8UV4 - chains B and L of the 12 polymer chains in the assembly; structure by electron microscopy, 3.20 A resolution.

[Chain B (and L)]
Molecule: CTP synthase
Organism: Mycobacterium tuberculosis
Notes: chain L of this document is another copy of the same molecule, construct and numbering; everything in this record applies to it too
UniProtKB: A0A045H225 (A0A045H225_MYCTX); residue numbers follow UniProt; this construct covers 1-586
Sequence (592 residues; each row starts with the number of its first residue):
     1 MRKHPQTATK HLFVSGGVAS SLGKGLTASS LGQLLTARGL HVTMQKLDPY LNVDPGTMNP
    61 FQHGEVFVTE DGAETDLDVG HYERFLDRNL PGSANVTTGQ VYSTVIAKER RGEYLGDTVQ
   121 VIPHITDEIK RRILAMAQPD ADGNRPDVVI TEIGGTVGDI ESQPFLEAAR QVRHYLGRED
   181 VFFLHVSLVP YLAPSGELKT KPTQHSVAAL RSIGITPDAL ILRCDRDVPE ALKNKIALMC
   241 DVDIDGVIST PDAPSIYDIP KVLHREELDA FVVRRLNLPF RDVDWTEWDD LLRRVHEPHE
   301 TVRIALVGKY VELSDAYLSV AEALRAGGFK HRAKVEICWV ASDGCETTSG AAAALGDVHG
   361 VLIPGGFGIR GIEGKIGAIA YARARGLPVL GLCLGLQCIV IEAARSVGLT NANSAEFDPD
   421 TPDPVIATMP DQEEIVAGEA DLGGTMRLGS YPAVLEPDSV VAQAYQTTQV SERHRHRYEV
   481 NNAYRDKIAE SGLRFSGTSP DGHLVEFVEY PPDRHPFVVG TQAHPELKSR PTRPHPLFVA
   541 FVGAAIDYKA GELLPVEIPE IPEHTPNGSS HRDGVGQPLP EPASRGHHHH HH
Disordered / not traced: 430-442, 553-592
Sequence notes: expression tag (587-592)
Residues lining bound ligands:
  - substrates (5ZL; [[(2R,3S,4R,5R)-3,4-bis(oxidanyl)-5-(2-oxidanyl-4-phosphonooxy-pyrimidin-1-yl)oxolan-2-yl]methoxy-oxidanyl-phosphoryl] phosphono hydrogen phosphate), molecule 1: Ser-20, Ser-21, Lys-24, Lys-46, Asp-48, Pro-49, Tyr-50, His-63, Asp-76, Asp-78, Glu-152, Gly-154, Gly-155, Asp-159, Glu-161
  - substrates (5ZL), molecule 2: Leu-198, Lys-199, Thr-200, Lys-201, Gln-204, Lys-235
  - ADP (adenosine-5'-diphosphate): Ser-20, Ser-21, Leu-22, Gly-23, Lys-24, Gly-25, Leu-26, Asp-78, His-81, Glu-152, Arg-223, Thr-250, Pro-251, Asp-252, Ala-253, Ile-256, Ile-259, Asp-315, Leu-318
From the paper describing this entry:
  - self-association interface (contacts with another copy of this molecule); pairs are residue here / residue on that copy: Arg-38/Asp-282, Phe-280/Phe-280 (pi stacking)
  - contacts within the chain: Arg-274/Asn-277
  - binding site for ADP: Pro-194
  - mutagenesis - P194S (10-fold), H264R (2-fold): decreased catalytic activity
  - mutagenesis - P194S: unchanged catalytic activity on CTP

[Chain B / chain L interface]
Residue-residue contacts (51; chain B residue first):
  Tyr-50(B) / Thr-118(L)
  Tyr-50(B) / Val-119(L)
  Leu-51(B) / Tyr-102(L)  hydrophobic
  Leu-51(B) / Val-119(L)  hydrogen bond (backbone-backbone)
  Asn-52(B) / Glu-109(L)
  Asn-52(B) / Asp-117(L)
  Asn-52(B) / Thr-118(L)
  Asn-52(B) / Val-119(L)  hydrogen bond (side chain-backbone)
  Val-53(B) / Glu-109(L)  hydrogen bond (backbone-side chain)
  Val-53(B) / Arg-110(L)
  Asp-54(B) / Arg-110(L)  salt bridge
  Thr-57(B) / Glu-109(L)  hydrogen bond
  Thr-57(B) / Arg-110(L)
  Thr-57(B) / Gly-116(L)
  Met-58(B) / Gly-116(L)
  Met-58(B) / Thr-118(L)
  Asn-59(B) / Gly-116(L)  hydrogen bond (backbone-backbone)
  Gln-62(B) / Gly-116(L)
  Gln-62(B) / Asp-117(L)
  Gln-62(B) / Thr-118(L)  hydrogen bond
  His-63(B) / Thr-118(L)  hydrogen bond
  Tyr-102(B) / Leu-51(L)  hydrophobic
  Tyr-102(B) / Tyr-102(L)  hydrophobic
  Glu-109(B) / Asn-52(L)
  Glu-109(B) / Val-53(L)  hydrogen bond (side chain-backbone)
  Glu-109(B) / Thr-57(L)  hydrogen bond
  Arg-110(B) / Val-53(L)
  Arg-110(B) / Asp-54(L)  salt bridge
  Arg-110(B) / Thr-57(L)
  Gly-116(B) / Thr-57(L)
  Gly-116(B) / Met-58(L)
  Gly-116(B) / Asn-59(L)  hydrogen bond (backbone-backbone)
  Gly-116(B) / Gln-62(L)
  Asp-117(B) / Asn-52(L)
  Asp-117(B) / Gln-62(L)
  Thr-118(B) / Tyr-50(L)
  Thr-118(B) / Asn-52(L)
  Thr-118(B) / Met-58(L)
  Thr-118(B) / Gln-62(L)  hydrogen bond
  Thr-118(B) / His-63(L)  hydrogen bond
  Val-119(B) / Tyr-50(L)
  Val-119(B) / Leu-51(L)  hydrogen bond (backbone-backbone)
  Val-119(B) / Asn-52(L)  hydrogen bond (backbone-side chain)
  Gln-120(B) / Glu-161(L)  hydrogen bond
  Val-121(B) / Ile-160(L)  hydrophobic
  Val-121(B) / Glu-161(L)
  Ile-122(B) / Ile-160(L)  hydrophobic
  Ile-160(B) / Val-121(L)  hydrophobic
  Ile-160(B) / Ile-122(L)  hydrophobic
  Glu-161(B) / Gln-120(L)  hydrogen bond
  Glu-161(B) / Val-121(L)
Also at the interface, not in a pair above, chain B (26 interface residues in all): Gly-99, Ser-103, Ile-106, Ile-125
Also at the interface, not in a pair above, chain L (26 interface residues in all): Gly-99, Ser-103, Ile-106, Ile-125

[Overview]
The chain B/chain L interface involves 26 residues from each chain, with 16 hydrogen bonds and 2 salt bridges.
Polar pairs include Asp-54(B)/Arg-110(L), Asn-52(B)/Val-119(L) and Val-53(B)/Glu-109(L). Ligands of chain B:
ADP and substrates. The paper reports a binding site for ADP at Pro-194(B); P194S and H264R of chain B reduce
catalytic activity.
Both chains are CTP synthase (Mycobacterium tuberculosis). Entry 8UV4 (M. tuberculosis CTP synthase filament
bound to substrates) was determined by electron microscopy together with 8UV8, 8UV9 and 8UVA from the same
study.
